Entry 6UU6 (X-ray diffraction, 4.20 A resolution (low resolution: residue-level contacts below are approximate; hydrogen-bond / salt-bridge calls are withheld)); this record covers chains CCC and 222 of the 9 polymer chains in the assembly.

# Chain CCC
Molecule: DNA-directed RNA polymerase subunit beta
Source organism: Escherichia coli
Notes: EC 2.7.7.6
UniProt: P0A8V4 (RPOB_ECO57); residues 1-1342 here = UniProt positions 1-1342
Amino-acid sequence (1342 residues; each row starts with the number of its first residue):
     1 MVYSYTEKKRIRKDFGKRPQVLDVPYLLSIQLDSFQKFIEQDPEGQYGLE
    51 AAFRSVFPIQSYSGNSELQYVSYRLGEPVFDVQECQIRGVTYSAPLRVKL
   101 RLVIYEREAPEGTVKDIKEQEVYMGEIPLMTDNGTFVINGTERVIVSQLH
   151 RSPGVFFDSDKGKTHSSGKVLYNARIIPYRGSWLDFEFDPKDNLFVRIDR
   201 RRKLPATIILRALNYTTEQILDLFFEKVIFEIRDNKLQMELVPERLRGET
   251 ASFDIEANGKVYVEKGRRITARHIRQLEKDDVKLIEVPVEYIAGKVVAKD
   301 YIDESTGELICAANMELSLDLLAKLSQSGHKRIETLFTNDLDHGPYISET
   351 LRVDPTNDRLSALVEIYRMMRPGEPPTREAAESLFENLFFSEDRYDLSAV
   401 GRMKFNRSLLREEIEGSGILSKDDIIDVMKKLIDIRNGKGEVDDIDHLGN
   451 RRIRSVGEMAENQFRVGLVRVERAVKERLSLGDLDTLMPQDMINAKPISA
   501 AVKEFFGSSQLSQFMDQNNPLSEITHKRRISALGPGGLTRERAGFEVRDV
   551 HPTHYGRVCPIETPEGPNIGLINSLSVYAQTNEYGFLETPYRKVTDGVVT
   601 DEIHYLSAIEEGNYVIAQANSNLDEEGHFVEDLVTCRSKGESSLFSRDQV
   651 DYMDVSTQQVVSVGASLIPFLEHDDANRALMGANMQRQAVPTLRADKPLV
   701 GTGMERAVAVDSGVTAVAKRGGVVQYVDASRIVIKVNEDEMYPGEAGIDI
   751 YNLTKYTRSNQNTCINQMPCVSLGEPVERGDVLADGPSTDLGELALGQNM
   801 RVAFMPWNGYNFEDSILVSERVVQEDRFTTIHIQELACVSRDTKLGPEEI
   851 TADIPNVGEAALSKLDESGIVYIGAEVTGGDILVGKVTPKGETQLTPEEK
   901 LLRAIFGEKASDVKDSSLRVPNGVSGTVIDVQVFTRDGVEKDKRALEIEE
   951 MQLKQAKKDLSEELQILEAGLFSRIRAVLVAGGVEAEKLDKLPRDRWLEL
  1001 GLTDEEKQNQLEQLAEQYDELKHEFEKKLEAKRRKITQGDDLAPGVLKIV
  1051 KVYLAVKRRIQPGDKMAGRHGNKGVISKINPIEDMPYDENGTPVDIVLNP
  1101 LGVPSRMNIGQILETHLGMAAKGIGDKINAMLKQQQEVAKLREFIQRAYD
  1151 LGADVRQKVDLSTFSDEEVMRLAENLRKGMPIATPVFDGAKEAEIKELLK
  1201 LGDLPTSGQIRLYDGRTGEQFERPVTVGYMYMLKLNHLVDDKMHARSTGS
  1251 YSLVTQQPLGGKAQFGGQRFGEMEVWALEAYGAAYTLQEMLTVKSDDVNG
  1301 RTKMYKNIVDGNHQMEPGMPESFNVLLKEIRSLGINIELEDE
Unresolved in the structure: 1
UniProt features mapped onto this chain:
  - modified residue (N6-acetyllysine): Lys1022, Lys1200

# Chain 222
Molecule: Synthetic DNA 50-mer (promoter template strand)
Sequence (50 nucleotides; each row starts with the number of its first residue):
     3 TCCGCGTCAGACTCGTAGGATTATAGCATACGTGAGGTGGGATGTCAAGG
Unresolved in the structure: 20-21, 40-52

# Interface between chain CCC and chain 222
Pairs across the interface (16):
  His165(CCC) with DC4(222)
  Arg202(CCC) with DC5(222)
  Asn494(CCC) with DA25(222)
  Lys496(CCC) with DT24(222)
  Ala500(CCC) with DT23(222)
  Lys503(CCC) with DA22(222); DT23(222)
  Gly1261(CCC) with DT15(222)
  Lys1262(CCC) with DT15(222); DC16(222)
  Ala1263(CCC) with DC16(222)
  Gln1268(CCC) with DC14(222)
  Arg1269(CCC) with DA13(222); DC14(222)
  Gly1271(CCC) with DA13(222)
  Met1273(CCC) with DG12(222)
Other interface residues (no listed pair), chain CCC (19 interface residues in all): Arg470, Pro497, Glu504, Phe514, Gly1267, Glu1272
Other interface residues (no listed pair), chain 222 (14 interface residues in all): DT3, DA11, DT18

# Summary
19 residues of chain CCC and 14 residues of chain 222 are in contact.
Here chain CCC is DNA-directed RNA polymerase subunit beta (Escherichia coli) and chain 222 is Synthetic DNA
50-mer (promoter template strand). Entry 6UU6 (E. coli sigma-S transcription initiation complex with a 4-nt
RNA and a UTP ("Old" crystal soaked ...) was determined by X-ray diffraction, deposited together with 6UTV,
6UTW, 6UTX, 6UTY, 6UTZ, 6UU0 and 11 further entries.
